PDB entry 7JQ7 | X-ray diffraction, 2.90 A resolution | chains A and B of the 5 polymer chains in the assembly

Chain A (and B):
Protein: Encapsidation protein
Source organism: Lactococcus phage asccphi28
Notes: chain B of this document is another copy of the same molecule, construct and numbering; everything in this record applies to it too
Reference sequence: B1ABI1 (B1ABI1_9CAUD); residue numbers follow UniProt; this construct covers 1-366
Sequence (374 residues; row label = number of the first residue in the row):
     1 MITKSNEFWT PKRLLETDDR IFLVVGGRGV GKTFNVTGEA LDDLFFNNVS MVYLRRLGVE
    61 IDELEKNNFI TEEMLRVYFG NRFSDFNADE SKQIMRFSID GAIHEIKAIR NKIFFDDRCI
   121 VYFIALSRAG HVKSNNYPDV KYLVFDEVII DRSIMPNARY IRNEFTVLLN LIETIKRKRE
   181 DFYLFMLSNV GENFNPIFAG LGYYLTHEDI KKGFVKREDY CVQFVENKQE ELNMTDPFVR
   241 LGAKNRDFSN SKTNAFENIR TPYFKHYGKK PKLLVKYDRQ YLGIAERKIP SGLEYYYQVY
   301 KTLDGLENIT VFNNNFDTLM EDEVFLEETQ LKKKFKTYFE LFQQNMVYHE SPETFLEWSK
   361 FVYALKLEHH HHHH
Unresolved in the structure: 1-2, 369-374 (chain B: 1-4, 369-374)
Differences from the reference sequence: expression tag (367-374)
Modified residues: Mse1 (selenomethionine); Mse51, Mse74, Mse95, Mse155, Mse186, Mse234, Mse320, Mse346 (selenomethionine; parent Met)
What the authors report for this chain:
  - conformationally variable residues (loop rearrangement): Val30
  - self-association interface (contacts with another copy of this molecule): Arg177
  - catalytic residues: Lys133, Glu147 (from molecular simulation)

How chain A and chain B interact:
Pairs across the interface - 57 pairs, chain A then chain B:
  Thr3(A) with Glu173(B), hydrogen bond; Lys178(B)
  Lys4(A) with Arg177(B), hydrogen bond (side chain-backbone); Lys178(B)
  Val30(A) with Lys133(B)
  Glu63(A) with His131(B), hydrogen bond (backbone-side chain)
  Asn68(A) with His131(B), hydrogen bond (side chain-backbone); Ser134(B); Asn136(B)
  Thr71(A) with Asn136(B), hydrogen bond
  Glu73(A) with Asn135(B); Arg177(B), salt bridge
  Glu90(A) with Ile109(B); Arg110(B), hydrogen bond (backbone-side chain); Phe114(B)
  Gln93(A) with Arg110(B), hydrogen bond
  Glu230(A) with Lys178(B), salt bridge
  Asn233(A) with Glu180(B)
  Asp236(A) with Lys176(B), salt bridge; Arg179(B)
  Pro237(A) with Asp219(B)
  Phe238(A) with Arg20(B); Ile21(B), hydrophobic; Ile172(B), hydrophobic; Lys176(B); Phe182(B), hydrophobic; Leu184(B), hydrophobic
  Arg240(A) with Glu218(B), salt bridge; Asp219(B), salt bridge
  Leu241(A) with Phe165(B), hydrophobic; Gly200(B); Leu201(B), hydrophobic; Asp219(B)
  Gly242(A) with Leu169(B)
  Lys244(A) with Glu218(B), salt bridge; Asp219(B), salt bridge; Lys360(B)
  Asn245(A) with Phe165(B); Gly200(B)
  Arg246(A) with Tyr277(B); Asp278(B); Asn315(B); Thr318(B)
  Asp247(A) with Asn163(B), hydrogen bond; Thr166(B); Tyr277(B); Ala364(B)
  Phe248(A) with Thr166(B); Leu169(B), hydrophobic; Asn170(B); Glu173(B)
  Lys252(A) with Glu173(B), salt bridge
  Glu257(A) with Asn315(B); Phe316(B); Asp317(B)
  Asn258(A) with Phe316(B); Phe325(B)
Also at the interface, not in a pair above, chain A (32 interface residues in all): Ser5, Arg28, Leu64, Glu65, Ser91, Thr235, Asn250
Also at the interface, not in a pair above, chain B (42 interface residues in all): Lys112, Val132, Tyr183, Asn313, Asn314

In short:
Chain A and chain B form an interface of 32 and 42 residues respectively; the contacts include 8 hydrogen
bonds and 8 salt bridges. Polar contacts include Glu73(A)-Arg177(B), Glu230(A)-Lys178(B) and
Asp236(A)-Lys176(B). From the paper: catalytic residues Lys133(A) and Glu147(A); conformational variability at
Val30(A).
Both chains are Encapsidation protein (Lactococcus phage asccphi28). Entry 7JQ7 (The Phi-28 gp11 DNA packaging
Motor) was determined by X-ray diffraction together with 7JQ6 and 7JQP from the same study.
